6KYI - chains B and T of the 4 polymer chains in the assembly; structure by X-ray diffraction, 1.75 A resolution.

# Chain B
Protein: Ribulose bisphosphate carboxylase large chain
From: Oryza sativa
Notes: EC 4.1.1.39
UniProtKB: P0C510 (RBL_ORYSA); numbering as in UniProt (aligned over 1-477)
Sequence (477 residues; row label = number of the first residue in the row):
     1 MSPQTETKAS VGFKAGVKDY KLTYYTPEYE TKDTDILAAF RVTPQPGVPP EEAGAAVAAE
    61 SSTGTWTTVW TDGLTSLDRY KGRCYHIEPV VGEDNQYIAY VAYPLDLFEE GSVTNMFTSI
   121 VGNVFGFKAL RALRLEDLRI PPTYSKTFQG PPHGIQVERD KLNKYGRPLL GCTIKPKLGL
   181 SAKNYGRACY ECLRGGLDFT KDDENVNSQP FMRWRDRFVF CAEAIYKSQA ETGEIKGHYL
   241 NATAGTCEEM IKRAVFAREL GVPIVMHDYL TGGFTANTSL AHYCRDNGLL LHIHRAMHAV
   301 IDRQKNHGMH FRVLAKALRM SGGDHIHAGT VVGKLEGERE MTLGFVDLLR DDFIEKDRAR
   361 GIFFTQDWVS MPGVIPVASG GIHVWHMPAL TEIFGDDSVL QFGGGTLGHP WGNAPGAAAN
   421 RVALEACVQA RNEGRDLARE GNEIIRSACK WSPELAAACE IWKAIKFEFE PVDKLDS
Not modelled in the structure: 1-19, 333-337, 463-477
Curated features (UniProtKB/Swiss-Prot):
  - active site (Proton acceptor): Lys175, His294
  - binding site (substrate): Asn123, Thr173, Lys177, Arg295, His327, Ser379
  - binding site (Mg(2+)): Lys201, Asp203, Glu204
  - site: Lys334 (Transition state stabilizer)
  - modified residue: Pro3 (N-acetylproline), Lys201 (N6-carboxylysine)
Reported in the primary citation:
  - post-translational modification sites: Lys201

# Chain T
Protein: Ribulose bisphosphate carboxylase small chain, chloroplastic
From: Oryza sativa subsp. japonica
Notes: EC 4.1.1.39
UniProtKB: Q0INY7 (RBS1_ORYSJ); residues -46 to 128 here correspond to UniProt positions 1-175 (UniProt number = residue number + 47)
Sequence (175 residues; numbered -46 to 128; the number before each row is that of its first residue; numbers below 1 keep their minus sign (Met-46 is residue -46)):
   -46 MAPSVMASSA TTVAPFQGLK STAGMPVARR SGNSSFGNVS NGGRIRCMQV WPIEGIKKFE
    14 TLSYLPPLTV EDLLKQIEYL LRSKWVPCLE FSKVGFVYRE NHRSPGYYDG RYWTMWKLPM
    74 FGCTDATQVL KELEEAKKAY PDAFVRIIGF DNVRQVQLIS FIAYKPPGCE ESGGN
Not modelled in the structure: -46 to 0, 121-128

# Chain B / chain T interface
Pairs across the interface - 78 pairs, chain B then chain T:
  Gln156(B) with Val109(T); Gln110(T)
  Lys161(B) with Gly59(T); Arg64(T), hydrogen bond (backbone-side chain)
  Asn163(B) with Glu13(T); Arg64(T); Arg99(T)
  Lys164(B) with Glu13(T), salt bridge
  Tyr165(B) with Thr14(T), hydrogen bond (backbone-side chain); Gln110(T); Leu111(T); Ile112(T)
  Gly166(B) with Leu111(T), hydrogen bond (backbone-backbone)
  Arg167(B) with Glu13(T), salt bridge; Thr14(T), hydrogen bond
  Arg194(B) with Trp4(T), hydrogen bond (side chain-backbone); Pro5(T), hydrogen bond (side chain-backbone); Ile6(T)
  Gly195(B) with Tyr17(T)
  Gly196(B) with Tyr17(T)
  Tyr226(B) with Arg52(T), hydrogen bond
  Gln229(B) with Tyr61(T)
  Ala230(B) with Lys10(T)
  Glu231(B) with Pro5(T); Ile6(T); Lys10(T)
  Thr232(B) with Lys10(T); Lys11(T), hydrogen bond (backbone-backbone)
  Gly233(B) with Phe49(T); Val50(T)
  Glu234(B) with Lys11(T); Phe12(T); Glu13(T), hydrogen bond (side chain-backbone); Ser16(T)
  Ile235(B) with Val50(T), hydrophobic; Tyr61(T); Arg64(T)
  Arg258(B) with Ser57(T); Pro58(T)
  Gly261(B) with Arg52(T), hydrogen bond (backbone-side chain); Arg56(T); Pro58(T)
  Val262(B) with Pro58(T)
  Pro263(B) with Tyr61(T)
  Asn287(B) with Pro58(T)
  Gly288(B) with Pro58(T)
  Leu289(B) with Pro58(T), hydrophobic
  Pro410(B) with Met1(T)
  Trp411(B) with Met1(T); Gln2(T)
  Ala414(B) with Trp4(T), hydrophobic
  Pro415(B) with Gln2(T)
  Ala418(B) with Trp4(T), hydrophobic
  Arg421(B) with Glu13(T), salt bridge; Tyr17(T)
  Val422(B) with Tyr17(T)
  Glu425(B) with Glu13(T); Thr14(T); Leu15(T), hydrogen bond (side chain-backbone); Ser16(T), hydrogen bond (side chain-backbone); Tyr17(T), hydrogen bond (side chain-backbone); Leu18(T)
  Ala426(B) with Leu18(T)
  Gln429(B) with Leu18(T); Leu21(T); Gln29(T), hydrogen bond (backbone-side chain)
  Arg431(B) with Tyr32(T)
  Asn432(B) with Gln29(T), hydrogen bond; Tyr32(T); Arg35(T), hydrogen bond (backbone-side chain)
  Glu433(B) with Lys28(T); Gln29(T)
  Trp451(B) with Tyr17(T); Leu18(T), hydrophobic; Pro19(T), hydrophobic
  Pro453(B) with Gln2(T)
  Glu454(B) with Gln2(T); Trp4(T)
Other interface residues (no listed pair), chain B (47 interface residues in all): Asp160, Leu162, Asp198, Lys236, Val428, Gly434
Other interface residues (no listed pair), chain T (37 interface residues in all): Val3, Asp25, Ser113

# Overview
47 residues of chain B face 37 of chain T across their interface, with 16 hydrogen bonds and 3 salt bridges.
Polar contacts include Lys164(B)-Glu13(T), Arg167(B)-Glu13(T) and Arg421(B)-Glu13(T). From UniProt:
active-site residues Lys175(B) and His294(B), 6 substrate-binding residues and 3 Mg2+-binding residues on
chain B. The paper reports a modification site at Lys201(B).
Chain B is Ribulose bisphosphate carboxylase large chain (Oryza sativa) and chain T is Ribulose bisphosphate
carboxylase small chain, chloroplastic (Oryza sativa subsp. japonica); the structure, Rice Rubisco in complex
with sulfate ions, was determined by X-ray diffraction together with 6KYJ from the same study.
